PDB entry 5NQ1 | X-ray diffraction, 2.14 A resolution | chains A and C of the 3 polymer chains in the assembly

[Chain A]
Name: MHC class I antigen
Organism: Sus scrofa
Reference sequence: B1PJV3 (B1PJV3_PIG); residues 2-276 here correspond to UniProt positions 22-296 (UniProt number = residue number + 20)
Sequence (276 residues; row label = number of the first residue in the row):
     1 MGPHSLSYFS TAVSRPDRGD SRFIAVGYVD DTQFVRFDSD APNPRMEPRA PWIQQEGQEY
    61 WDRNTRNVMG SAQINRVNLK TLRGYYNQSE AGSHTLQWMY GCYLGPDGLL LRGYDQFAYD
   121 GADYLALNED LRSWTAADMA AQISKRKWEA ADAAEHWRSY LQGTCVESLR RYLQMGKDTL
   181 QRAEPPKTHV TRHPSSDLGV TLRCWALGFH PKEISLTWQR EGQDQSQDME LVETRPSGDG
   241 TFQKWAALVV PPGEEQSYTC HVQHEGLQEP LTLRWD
Disulfide bonds: Cys102-Cys165, Cys204-Cys260
Differences from the reference sequence: initiating methionine (1)

[Chain C]
Name: Asp-phe-glu-arg-glu-gly-tyr-ser-leu
Sequence (9 residues; each row starts with the number of its first residue):
     1 DFEREGYSL

[Chain A / chain C interface]
Residue-residue contacts - 49 pairs, chain A then chain C:
  Tyr8(A) with Asp1(C), hydrogen bond (side chain-backbone); Phe2(C), hydrophobic
  Ser10(A) with Phe2(C)
  Met46(A) with Phe2(C), hydrophobic
  Tyr60(A) with Asp1(C)
  Arg63(A) with Asp1(C), salt bridge
  Asn64(A) with Asp1(C), hydrogen bond; Phe2(C), hydrogen bond (side chain-backbone)
  Arg66(A) with Arg4(C), hydrogen bond (backbone-side chain)
  Asn67(A) with Phe2(C), hydrogen bond (side chain-backbone); Arg4(C), hydrogen bond
  Val68(A) with Phe2(C), hydrophobic
  Gly70(A) with Arg4(C)
  Ser71(A) with Phe2(C); Glu3(C), hydrogen bond (side chain-backbone); Arg4(C); Glu5(C), hydrogen bond (side chain-backbone)
  Ile74(A) with Glu5(C); Tyr7(C); Ser8(C)
  Asn75(A) with Glu5(C)
  Asn78(A) with Ser8(C); Leu9(C), hydrogen bond (side chain-backbone)
  Thr81(A) with Leu9(C)
  Tyr85(A) with Leu9(C), hydrogen bond (side chain-backbone)
  Trp98(A) with Phe2(C), hydrophobic; Glu5(C)
  Tyr100(A) with Phe2(C); Glu3(C), hydrogen bond (side chain-backbone)
  Phe117(A) with Glu5(C); Leu9(C), hydrophobic
  Ser144(A) with Leu9(C), hydrogen bond (side chain-backbone)
  Lys147(A) with Ser8(C), hydrogen bond (side chain-backbone); Leu9(C), hydrogen bond (side chain-backbone)
  Trp148(A) with Tyr7(C); Ser8(C), hydrogen bond (side chain-backbone); Leu9(C), hydrophobic
  Ala151(A) with Tyr7(C), hydrophobic
  Asp152(A) with Tyr7(C)
  Ala153(A) with Tyr7(C), hydrophobic
  His156(A) with Glu3(C), salt bridge; Tyr7(C)
  Trp157(A) with Glu3(C)
  Tyr160(A) with Asp1(C), hydrogen bond (side chain-backbone); Glu3(C)
  Thr164(A) with Asp1(C)
  Ser168(A) with Asp1(C)
  Arg171(A) with Asp1(C), salt bridge
  Tyr172(A) with Asp1(C), hydrogen bond (side chain-backbone)
Interface residues without a listed pair, chain A (37 interface residues in all): Leu6, Ala25, Leu96, Tyr124, Leu125
Interface residues without a listed pair, chain C (9 interface residues in all): Gly6

[Summary]
37 residues of chain A face 9 of chain C across their interface; the contacts include 17 hydrogen bonds and 3
salt bridges. Polar pairs include Arg63(A)-Asp1(C), His156(A)-Glu3(C) and Arg171(A)-Asp1(C).
Chain A is MHC class I antigen (Sus scrofa) and chain C is Asp-phe-glu-arg-glu-gly-tyr-ser-leu; the structure,
Porcine (Sus scrofa) Major Histocompatibility Complex, class I, with human beta2 micro globulin, presenting
DFEREGYSL, was determined by X-ray diffraction (same publication as 5NPZ, 5NQ0, 5NQ2 and 5NQ3).
